PDB entry 3PV1 | X-ray diffraction, 2.60 A resolution | chains A and B

[Chain A (and B)]
Protein: Ubiquitin carboxyl-terminal hydrolase 15
Source organism: Homo sapiens
Notes: EC 3.4.19.12; fragment: DUSP-UBL domain; chain B of this document is another copy of the same molecule, construct and numbering; everything in this record applies to it too
UniProtKB: Q9Y4E8 (UBP15_HUMAN); numbering as in UniProt (aligned over 1-223)
Sequence (225 residues; row label = number of the first residue in the row; numbers below 1 keep their minus sign (Gly-1 is residue -1)):
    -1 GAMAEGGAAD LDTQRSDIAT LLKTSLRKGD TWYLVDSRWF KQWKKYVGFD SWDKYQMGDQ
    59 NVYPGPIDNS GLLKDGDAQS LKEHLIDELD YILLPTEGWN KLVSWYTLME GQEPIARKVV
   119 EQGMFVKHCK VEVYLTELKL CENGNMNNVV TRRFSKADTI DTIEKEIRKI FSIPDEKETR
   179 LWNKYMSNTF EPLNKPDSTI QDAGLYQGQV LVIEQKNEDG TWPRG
Disordered / not traced: -1 to 5, 74-76 (chain B: -1 to 5, 74-77)
Construct notes: expression tag (-1 to 0)
Swiss-Prot annotation at these positions:
  - modified residue: Ala2 (N-acetylalanine)
From the paper describing this entry:
  - self-association interface (contacts with another copy of this molecule): Ala114 to Val129
  - conformationally variable residues (domain motion): Ala114 to Val129

[How chain A and chain B interact]
Pairs across the interface - 74 pairs, chain A then chain B:
  Leu24(A) - Cys127(B)
  Leu24(A) - Lys128(B)
  Trp30(A) - Val129(B)  hydrophobic
  Leu79(A) - Val131(B)  hydrophobic
  Lys80(A) - Tyr132(B)  hydrogen bond (backbone-side chain)
  Glu81(A) - Tyr132(B)
  His82(A) - Tyr132(B)  hydrogen bond (backbone-side chain)
  Leu83(A) - Tyr132(B)  hydrogen bond (backbone-side chain)
  Tyr89(A) - Val131(B)
  Leu91(A) - Val129(B)  hydrophobic
  Arg115(A) - Val129(B)
  Arg115(A) - Glu130(B)
  Arg115(A) - Val131(B)  hydrogen bond (side chain-backbone)
  Lys116(A) - Lys128(B)
  Lys116(A) - Val129(B)
  Lys116(A) - Glu130(B)  hydrogen bond (backbone-backbone)
  Val117(A) - Cys127(B)  hydrophobic
  Val117(A) - Lys128(B)
  Val118(A) - His126(B)
  Val118(A) - Cys127(B)
  Val118(A) - Lys128(B)  hydrogen bond (backbone-backbone)
  Val118(A) - Glu130(B)
  Val118(A) - Ser153(B)
  Glu119(A) - Lys125(B)
  Glu119(A) - His126(B)
  Glu119(A) - Cys127(B)  hydrogen bond
  Gln120(A) - Val124(B)
  Gln120(A) - Lys125(B)
  Gln120(A) - His126(B)  hydrogen bond (backbone-backbone)
  Gln120(A) - Gln199(B)
  Gly121(A) - Phe123(B)
  Gly121(A) - Val124(B)
  Met122(A) - Met122(B)
  Met122(A) - Phe123(B)
  Met122(A) - Val124(B)  hydrogen bond (backbone-backbone)
  Met122(A) - His126(B)
  Phe123(A) - Met122(B)
  Phe123(A) - Phe123(B)  hydrophobic
  Val124(A) - Gln120(B)
  Val124(A) - Gly121(B)
  Val124(A) - Met122(B)  hydrogen bond (backbone-backbone)
  Val124(A) - Val124(B)  hydrophobic
  Lys125(A) - Gln120(B)
  Lys125(A) - Gly121(B)
  His126(A) - Val118(B)
  His126(A) - Glu119(B)
  His126(A) - Gln120(B)  hydrogen bond (backbone-backbone)
  Cys127(A) - Leu24(B)  hydrogen bond (side chain-backbone)
  Cys127(A) - Lys26(B)
  Cys127(A) - Val117(B)  hydrophobic
  Cys127(A) - Val118(B)
  Cys127(A) - Glu119(B)
  Lys128(A) - Val117(B)
  Lys128(A) - Val118(B)  hydrogen bond (backbone-backbone)
  Lys128(A) - Gln120(B)
  Val129(A) - Leu91(B)  hydrophobic
  Val129(A) - Arg115(B)
  Val129(A) - Lys116(B)
  Glu130(A) - Arg115(B)
  Glu130(A) - Lys116(B)  hydrogen bond (backbone-backbone)
  Glu130(A) - Val118(B)
  Val131(A) - Leu79(B)
  Val131(A) - Tyr89(B)
  Val131(A) - Arg115(B)  hydrogen bond (backbone-side chain)
  Tyr132(A) - Leu79(B)  hydrophobic
  Tyr132(A) - Lys80(B)  hydrogen bond (side chain-backbone)
  Tyr132(A) - Glu81(B)
  Tyr132(A) - His82(B)  hydrogen bond (side chain-backbone)
  Tyr132(A) - Leu83(B)  hydrogen bond (side chain-backbone)
  Ser153(A) - Val118(B)
  Lys154(A) - Gln120(B)
  Ala155(A) - Val118(B)  hydrophobic
  Gln199(A) - Gln120(B)
  Gln199(A) - Gly121(B)  hydrogen bond (side chain-backbone)
Other interface residues (no listed pair), chain A (32 interface residues in all): Leu32
Other interface residues (no listed pair), chain B (32 interface residues in all): Trp30, Leu32, Ala155

[In short]
Chain A and chain B each contribute 32 residues to their interface, with 19 hydrogen bonds. Polar contacts
include Lys80(A)-Tyr132(B), His82(A)-Tyr132(B) and Leu83(A)-Tyr132(B). From the paper: conformational
variability at Ala114(A); a self-association interface involving Ala114(A).
Chain A and chain B are both Ubiquitin carboxyl-terminal hydrolase 15 (Homo sapiens); the structure, Crystal
structure of the USP15 DUSP-UBL domains, was determined by X-ray diffraction, deposited together with 4A3O and
4A3P.
